5ZCS - chains A and B of the 8 polymer chains in the assembly; structure by electron microscopy, 4.90 A resolution (low resolution: residue-level contacts below are approximate; hydrogen-bond / salt-bridge calls are withheld).

# Chain A (and B)
Molecule: Serine/threonine-protein kinase mTOR
Source organism: Homo sapiens
Notes: EC 2.7.11.1; chain B of this document is another copy of the same molecule, construct and numbering; everything in this record applies to it too
UniProtKB: P42345 (MTOR_HUMAN); residues 1-2549 here = UniProt positions 1-2549
Chain sequence (2549 residues; row label = number of the first residue in the row):
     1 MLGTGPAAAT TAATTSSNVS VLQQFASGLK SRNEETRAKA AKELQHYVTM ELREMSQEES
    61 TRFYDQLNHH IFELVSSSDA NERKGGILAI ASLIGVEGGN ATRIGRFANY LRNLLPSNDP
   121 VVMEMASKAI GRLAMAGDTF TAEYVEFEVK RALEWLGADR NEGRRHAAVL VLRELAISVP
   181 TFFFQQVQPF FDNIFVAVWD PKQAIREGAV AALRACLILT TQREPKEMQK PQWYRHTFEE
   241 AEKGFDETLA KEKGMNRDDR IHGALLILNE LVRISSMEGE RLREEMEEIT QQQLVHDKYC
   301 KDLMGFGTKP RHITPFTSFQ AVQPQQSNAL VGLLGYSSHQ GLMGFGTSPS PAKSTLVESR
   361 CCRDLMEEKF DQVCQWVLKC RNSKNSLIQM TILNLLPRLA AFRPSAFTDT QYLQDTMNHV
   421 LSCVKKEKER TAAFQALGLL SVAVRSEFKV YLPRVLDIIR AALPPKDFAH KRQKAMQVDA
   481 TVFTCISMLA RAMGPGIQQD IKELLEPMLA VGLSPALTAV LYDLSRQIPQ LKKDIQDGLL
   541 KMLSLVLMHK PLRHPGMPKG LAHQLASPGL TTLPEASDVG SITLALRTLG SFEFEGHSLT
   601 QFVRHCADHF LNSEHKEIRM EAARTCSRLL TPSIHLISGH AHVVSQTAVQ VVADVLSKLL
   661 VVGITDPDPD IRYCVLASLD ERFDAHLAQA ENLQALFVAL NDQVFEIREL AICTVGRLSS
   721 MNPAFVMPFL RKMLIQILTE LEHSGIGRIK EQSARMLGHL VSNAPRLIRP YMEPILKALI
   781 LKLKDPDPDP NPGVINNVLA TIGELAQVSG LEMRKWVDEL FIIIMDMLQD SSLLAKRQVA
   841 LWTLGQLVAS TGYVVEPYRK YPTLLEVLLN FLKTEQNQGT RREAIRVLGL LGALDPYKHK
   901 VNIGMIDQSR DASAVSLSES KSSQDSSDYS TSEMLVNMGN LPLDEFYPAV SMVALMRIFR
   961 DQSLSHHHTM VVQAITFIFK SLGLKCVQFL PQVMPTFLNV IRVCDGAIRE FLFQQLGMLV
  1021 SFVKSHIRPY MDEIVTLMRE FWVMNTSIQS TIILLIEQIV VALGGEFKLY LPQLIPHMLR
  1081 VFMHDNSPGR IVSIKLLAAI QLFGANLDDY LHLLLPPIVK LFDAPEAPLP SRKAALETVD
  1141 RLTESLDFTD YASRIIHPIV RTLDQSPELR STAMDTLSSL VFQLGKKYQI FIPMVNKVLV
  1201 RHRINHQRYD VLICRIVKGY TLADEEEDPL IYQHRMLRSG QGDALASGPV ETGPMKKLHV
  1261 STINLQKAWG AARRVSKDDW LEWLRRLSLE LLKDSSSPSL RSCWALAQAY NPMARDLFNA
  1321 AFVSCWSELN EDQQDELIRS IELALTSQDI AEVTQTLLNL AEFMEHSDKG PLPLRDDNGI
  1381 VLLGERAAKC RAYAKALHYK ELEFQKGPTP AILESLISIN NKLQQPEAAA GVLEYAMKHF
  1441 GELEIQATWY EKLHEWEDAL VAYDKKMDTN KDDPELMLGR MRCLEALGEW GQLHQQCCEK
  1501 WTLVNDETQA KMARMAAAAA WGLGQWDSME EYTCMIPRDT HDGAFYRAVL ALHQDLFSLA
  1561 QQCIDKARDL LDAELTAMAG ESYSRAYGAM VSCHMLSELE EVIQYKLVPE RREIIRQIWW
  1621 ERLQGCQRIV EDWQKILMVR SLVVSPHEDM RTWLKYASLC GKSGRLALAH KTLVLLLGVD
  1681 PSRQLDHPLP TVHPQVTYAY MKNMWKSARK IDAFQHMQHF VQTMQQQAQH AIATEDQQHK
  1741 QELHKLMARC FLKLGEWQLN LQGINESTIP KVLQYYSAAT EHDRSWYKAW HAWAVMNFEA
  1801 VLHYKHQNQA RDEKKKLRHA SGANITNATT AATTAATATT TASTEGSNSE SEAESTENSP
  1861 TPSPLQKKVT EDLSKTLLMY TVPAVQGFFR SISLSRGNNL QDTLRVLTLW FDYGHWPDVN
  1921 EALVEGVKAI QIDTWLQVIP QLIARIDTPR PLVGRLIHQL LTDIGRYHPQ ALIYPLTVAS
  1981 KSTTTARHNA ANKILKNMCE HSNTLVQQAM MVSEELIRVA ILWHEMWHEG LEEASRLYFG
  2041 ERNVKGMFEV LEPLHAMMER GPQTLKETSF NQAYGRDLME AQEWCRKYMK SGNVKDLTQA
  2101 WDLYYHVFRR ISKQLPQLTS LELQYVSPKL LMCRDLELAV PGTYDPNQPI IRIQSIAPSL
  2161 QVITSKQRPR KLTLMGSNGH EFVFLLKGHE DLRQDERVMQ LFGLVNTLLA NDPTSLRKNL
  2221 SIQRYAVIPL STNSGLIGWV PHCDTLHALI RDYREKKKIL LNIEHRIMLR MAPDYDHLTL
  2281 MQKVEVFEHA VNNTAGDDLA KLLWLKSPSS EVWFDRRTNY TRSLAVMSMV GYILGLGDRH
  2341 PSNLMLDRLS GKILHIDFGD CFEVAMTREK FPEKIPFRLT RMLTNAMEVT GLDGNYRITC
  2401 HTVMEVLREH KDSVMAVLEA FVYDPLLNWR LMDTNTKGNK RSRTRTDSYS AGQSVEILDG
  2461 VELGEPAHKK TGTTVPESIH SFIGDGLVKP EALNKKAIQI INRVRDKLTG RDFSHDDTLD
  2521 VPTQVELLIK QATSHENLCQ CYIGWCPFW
Disordered / not traced: 1-16, 31-36, 54-59, 75-81, 157-161, 224-232, 247-257, 290-355, 381-385, 405-409, 467-477, 492-496, 550-577, 596-598, 634-643, 787-790, 904-932, 1223-1260, 1815-1866, 2437-2491
Curated features (UniProtKB/Swiss-Prot):
  - region: V2162 to R2168 (G-loop), K2258 to G2296 (Interaction with MLST8), G2335 to N2343 (Catalytic loop), H2355 to T2380 (Activation loop)
  - binding site (1D-myo-inositol hexakisphosphate): K1662, K1702, R1749
  - binding site (ATP): S2165, Q2167, L2185, K2187, E2190, Y2225, G2238, W2239, V2240, T2245, M2345, I2356
  - binding site (Mg(2+)): N2343, D2357
  - modified residue: M1 (N-acetylmethionine), S567 (Phosphoserine), T1162 (Phosphothreonine), K1218 (N6-acetyllysine), S1261 (Phosphoserine), S2159 (Phosphoserine), T2164 (Phosphothreonine), T2173 (Phosphothreonine), T2446 (Phosphothreonine), S2448 (Phosphoserine), S2478 (Phosphoserine), S2481 (Phosphoserine)
  - cross-link: K2066 (Glycyl lysine isopeptide (Lys-Gly) (interchain with G-Cter in ubiquitin))
  - natural variant: A8 (A8S: In a lung large cell carcinoma sample), M135 (M135T: In a metastatic melanoma sample), R624 (R624H: In FCORD2; uncertain significance), D1376 (D1376E: Found in a patient with focal epilepsy; uncertain significance), Y1450 (Y1450D: In FCORD2), W1456 (W1456G: In FCORD2), A1459 (A1459D: In FCORD2; A1459S: In FCORD2; uncertain significance), L1460 (L1460P: In FCORD2), C1483 (C1483R: In FCORD2), W1490 (W1490R: In SKS), M1595 (M1595I: In SKS), R1709 (R1709H: In FCORD2; uncertain significance), 13 further natural variant entries in UniProt
  - mutagenesis: K2066 (K2066R: Complete loss ubiquitination by the SCF(FBXO22) complex), S2159 (S2159A: Reduces mTORC1-associated S-2481 autophosphorylation; when associated with A-2164. Reduced activity of the mTORC1 complex; S2159D: Mimics phosphorylation ...), T2164 (T2164A: Reduces mTORC1-associated S-2481 autophosphorylation; when associated with A-2159; T2164E: Stronger phosphorylation of RPS6KB1; when associated with D-2159), T2173 (T2173A: Increased mTOR kinase activity), H2340 (H2340A: Barely detectable kinase activity), D2357 (D2357E: Kinase-dead mutant, loss of interaction with TM4SF5 and loss of lysosome membrane localization; when associated with I-2364), V2364 (V2364I: Kinase-dead mutant, loss of interaction with TM4SF5 and loss of lysosome membrane localization; when associated with E-2357)
What the authors report for this chain:
  - conformationally variable residues (domain motion): R1966

# How chain A and chain B interact
Contacting residue pairs - 55 pairs, chain A then chain B:
  I664(A) with H1157(B)
  T665(A) with H1157(B); F1191(B)
  D666(A) with H1157(B)
  P667(A) with H1157(B)
  V698(A) with S1153(B)
  N701(A) with D1150(B); Y1151(B); S1153(B)
  D702(A) with R1154(B)
  Q703(A) with R1154(B)
  K732(A) with D1150(B)
  M733(A) with D1150(B)
  Q736(A) with H1112(B)
  T739(A) with D1109(B); Y1110(B); H1112(B)
  E740(A) with H1112(B); L1113(B)
  H743(A) with P1072(B); Q1073(B); Y1110(B)
  G745(A) with P1076(B)
  I746(A) with M1083(B)
  I749(A) with L1079(B)
  P1072(A) with H743(B)
  Q1073(A) with H743(B)
  P1076(A) with G745(B)
  L1079(A) with I746(B); I749(B)
  M1083(A) with I746(B)
  D1109(A) with T739(B)
  Y1110(A) with T739(B); H743(B)
  H1112(A) with Q736(B); T739(B); E740(B)
  L1113(A) with I749(B)
  D1150(A) with F697(B); N701(B); K732(B); M733(B)
  Y1151(A) with N701(B)
  S1153(A) with N701(B)
  R1154(A) with D702(B); Q703(B)
  H1157(A) with I664(B); T665(B); D666(B); P667(B)
  I1190(A) with T665(B)
  F1191(A) with T665(B)
  P1193(A) with N612(B)
  Y1967(A) with H2001(B)
  H2001(A) with Y1967(B)
Also at the interface, not in a pair above, chain A (43 interface residues in all): N612, F697, S744, D1108, T1149, K1187, K1197
Also at the interface, not in a pair above, chain B (42 interface residues in all): V698, S744, D1108, T1149, I1190, P1193, K1197

# Summary
43 residues of chain A and 42 residues of chain B are in contact. From UniProt: 3 residues binding
1D-myo-inositol hexakisphosphate, 12 ATP-binding residues, Mg2+-binding residues N2343(A) and D2357(A) and 7
mutagenesis sites on chain A. The paper reports conformational variability at R1966(A).
Both chains are Serine/threonine-protein kinase mTOR (Homo sapiens). Entry 5ZCS (4.9 Angstrom Cryo-EM
structure of human mTOR complex 2) was determined by electron microscopy.
